PDB entry 7V9K | electron microscopy, 8.10 A resolution (very low resolution: no residue pairs are listed; an interface is given only as per-side residue counts) | chains G and J of the 34 polymer chains in the assembly

[Chain G]
Protein: Histone H2A type 1-B/E
Organism: Homo sapiens
UniProtKB: P04908 (H2A1B_HUMAN); residues 0-129 here correspond to UniProt positions 1-130 (UniProt number = residue number + 1)
Amino-acid sequence (130 residues; numbered 0 to 129; the number before each row is that of its first residue; numbering starts at 0):
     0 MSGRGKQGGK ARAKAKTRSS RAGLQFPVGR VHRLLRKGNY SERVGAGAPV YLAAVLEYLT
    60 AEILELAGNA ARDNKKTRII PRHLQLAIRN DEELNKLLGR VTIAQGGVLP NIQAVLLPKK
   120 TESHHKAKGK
Unresolved in the structure: 0-9
Curated features (UniProtKB/Swiss-Prot):
  - modified residue: Ser1 (N-acetylserine), Arg3 (Citrulline), Lys5 (N6-(2-hydroxyisobutyryl)lysine), Lys9 (N6-(2-hydroxyisobutyryl)lysine), Lys13 (N6-(beta-hydroxybutyryl)lysine), Lys36 (N6-(2-hydroxyisobutyryl)lysine), Lys74 (N6-(2-hydroxyisobutyryl)lysine), Lys75 (N6-(2-hydroxyisobutyryl)lysine), Lys95 (N6-(2-hydroxyisobutyryl)lysine), Gln104 (N5-methylglutamine), Lys118 (N6-(2-hydroxyisobutyryl)lysine), Lys119 (N6-crotonyllysine), Thr120 (Phosphothreonine), Lys125 (N6-crotonyllysine)
  - cross-link (Glycyl lysine isopeptide (Lys-Gly)): Lys13 (interchain with G-Cter in ubiquitin), Lys15 (interchain with G-Cter in ubiquitin), Lys119 (interchain with G-Cter in ubiquitin)

[Chain J]
Molecule: 539-nt DNA strand
Organism: Homo sapiens
Sequence (539 nucleotides; each row starts with the number of its first residue):
     1 AACCCTAACC CTAACCCTAA CCCTAACCCT AACCCTAACC CTAACCCTAA CCCTAACCCT
    61 AACCCTAACC CTAACCCTAA CCCTAACCCT AACCCTAACC CTAACCCTAA CCCTAACCCT
   121 AACCCTAACC CTAACCCTAA CCCTAACCCT AACCCTAACC CTAACCCTAA CCCTAACCCT
   181 AACCCTAACC CTAACCCTAA CCCTAACCCT AACCCTAACC CTAACCCTAA CCCTAACCCT
   241 AACCCTAACC CTAACCCTAA CCCTAACCCT AACCCTAACC CTAACCCTAA CCCTAACCCT
   301 AACCCTAACC CTAACCCTAA CCCTAACCCT AACCCTAACC CTAACCCTAA CCCTAACCCT
   361 AACCCTAACC CTAACCCTAA CCCTAACCCT AACCCTAACC CTAACCCTAA CCCTAACCCT
   421 AACCCTAACC CTAACCCTAA CCCTAACCCT AACCCTAACC CTAACCCTAA CCCTAACCCT
   481 AACCCTAACC CTAACCCTAA CCCTAACCCT AACCCTAACC CTAACCCTAA CCCTAACCC

[Interface between chain G and chain J]
At this resolution (8 A) residue pairs are not listed: 11 residues of chain G and 14 of chain J lie at the interface.

[In short]
11 residues of chain G face 14 of chain J across their interface.
Chain G is Histone H2A type 1-B/E and chain J is a 539-nt DNA strand, both from Homo sapiens; the structure,
Telomeric tetranucleosome, was determined by electron microscopy, deposited together with 7V90, 7V96, 7V9C,
7V9J, 7V9S and 7VA4.
